6RWL - chains C and D of the 16 polymer chains in the assembly; structure by electron microscopy, 3.36 A resolution.

== Chain C ==
Protein: Pol protein
From: Simian immunodeficiency virus
UniProt: E1ANT8 (E1ANT8_SIV); residues 1-289 here correspond to UniProt positions 735-1023 (UniProt number = residue number + 734)
Sequence (290 residues; each row starts with the number of its first residue; numbering starts at 0):
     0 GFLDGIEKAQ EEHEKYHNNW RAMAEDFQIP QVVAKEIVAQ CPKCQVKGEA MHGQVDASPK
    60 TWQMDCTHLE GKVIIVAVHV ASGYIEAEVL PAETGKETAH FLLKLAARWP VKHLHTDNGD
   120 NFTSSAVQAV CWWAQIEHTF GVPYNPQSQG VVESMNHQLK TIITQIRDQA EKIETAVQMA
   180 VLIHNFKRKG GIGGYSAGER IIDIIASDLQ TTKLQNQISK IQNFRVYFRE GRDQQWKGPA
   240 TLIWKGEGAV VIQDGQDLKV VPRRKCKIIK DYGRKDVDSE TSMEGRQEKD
Unresolved in the structure: 0-3, 44-56, 141-148, 218-289
Differences from the reference sequence: expression tag (0); engineered mutation Asp119 (Ala853 in E1ANT8)
Metal / ion sites: Zn2+: His12, His16, Cys40, Cys43

== Chain D ==
Protein: Pol protein
From: Simian immunodeficiency virus
UniProt: E1ANT8 (E1ANT8_SIV); residues 1-289 here correspond to UniProt positions 735-1023 (UniProt number = residue number + 734)
Sequence (289 residues; row label = number of the first residue in the row):
     1 FLDGIEKAQE EHEKYHNNWR AMAEDFQIPQ VVAKEIVAQC PKCQVKGEAM HGQVDASPKT
    61 WQMDCTHLEG KVIIVAVHVA SGYIEAEVLP AETGKETAHF LLKLAARWPV KHLHTDNGDN
   121 FTSSAVQAVC WWAQIEHTFG VPYNPQSQGV VESMNHQLKT IITQIRDQAE KIETAVQMAV
   181 LIHNFKRKGG IGGYSAGERI IDIIASDLQT TKLQNQISKI QNFRVYFREG RDQQWKGPAT
   241 LIWKGEGAVV IQDGQDLKVV PRRKCKIIKD YGRKDVDSET SMEGRQEKD
Unresolved in the structure: 1-56, 141-149, 273-289
Differences from the reference sequence: engineered mutation Asp119 (Ala853 in E1ANT8)

== Chain C / chain D interface ==
Residue-residue contacts (53; chain C residue first):
  Tyr83(C) with Arg107(D), hydrogen bond (side chain-backbone)
  Glu85(C) with Arg107(D)
  Ala86(C) with Arg107(D), hydrogen bond (backbone-side chain)
  Glu87(C) with Lys103(D), salt bridge
  His99(C) with Glu173(D); Gln177(D)
  Leu102(C) with Thr174(D); Gln177(D)
  Lys103(C) with Lys103(D); Gln177(D)
  Ala105(C) with Leu181(D); Phe185(D)
  Ala106(C) with Gln177(D); Leu181(D), hydrophobic; Asn184(D), hydrogen bond (backbone-side chain)
  Arg107(C) with Tyr83(D), hydrogen bond (backbone-side chain); Glu85(D), salt bridge; Ala86(D), hydrogen bond (side chain-backbone); Gln177(D), hydrogen bond; Phe185(D)
  Trp108(C) with Trp108(D), hydrophobic; Phe185(D)
  Pro109(C) with Phe185(D)
  Trp132(C) with Gln168(D), hydrogen bond; Met178(D), hydrophobic; Leu181(D), hydrophobic; Ile182(D), hydrophobic
  Gln168(C) with Trp132(D), hydrogen bond
  Glu173(C) with His99(D)
  Thr174(C) with Leu102(D)
  Gln177(C) with His99(D); Leu102(D); Lys103(D); Ala106(D); Arg107(D), hydrogen bond
  Met178(C) with Trp132(D), hydrophobic
  Leu181(C) with Ala105(D); Trp132(D), hydrophobic
  Asn184(C) with Ala106(D), hydrogen bond (side chain-backbone)
  Phe185(C) with Ala106(D); Pro109(D)
  Tyr194(C) with Lys212(D); Gln216(D), hydrogen bond
  Glu198(C) with Leu208(D); Lys212(D)
  Ile201(C) with Ile201(D); Ile204(D), hydrophobic; Ala205(D), hydrophobic
  Asp202(C) with Gln209(D)
  Ile204(C) with Ile201(D), hydrophobic
  Ala205(C) with Ala205(D), hydrophobic
  Leu208(C) with Glu198(D)
  Lys212(C) with Tyr194(D)
Other interface residues (no listed pair), chain C (33 interface residues in all): Lys95, Val180, Ile182, Gly192
Other interface residues (no listed pair), chain D (35 interface residues in all): Glu87, Glu170, Lys171, Val180, Lys219

== Overview ==
33 residues of chain C and 35 residues of chain D are in contact; the contacts include 11 hydrogen bonds and 2
salt bridges. Among the polar pairs are Glu87(C)-Lys103(D), Arg107(C)-Glu85(D) and Tyr83(C)-Arg107(D).
His12(C), His16(C), Cys40(C) and Cys43(C) form the Zn2+ site.
Here chain C is Pol protein and chain D is Pol protein, both from Simian immunodeficiency virus. Entry 6RWL
(SIVrcm intasome) was determined by electron microscopy (same publication as 6RWM, 6RWN and 6RWO).
